6UWZ - chains B and F of the 7 polymer chains in the assembly; structure by electron microscopy, 2.69 A resolution.

== Chain B ==
Name: Acetylcholine receptor subunit delta
Source organism: Tetronarce californica
UniProt: P02718 (ACHD_TETCF); residues 1-501 here correspond to UniProt positions 22-522 (UniProt number = residue number + 21)
Chain sequence (501 residues; row label = number of the first residue in the row):
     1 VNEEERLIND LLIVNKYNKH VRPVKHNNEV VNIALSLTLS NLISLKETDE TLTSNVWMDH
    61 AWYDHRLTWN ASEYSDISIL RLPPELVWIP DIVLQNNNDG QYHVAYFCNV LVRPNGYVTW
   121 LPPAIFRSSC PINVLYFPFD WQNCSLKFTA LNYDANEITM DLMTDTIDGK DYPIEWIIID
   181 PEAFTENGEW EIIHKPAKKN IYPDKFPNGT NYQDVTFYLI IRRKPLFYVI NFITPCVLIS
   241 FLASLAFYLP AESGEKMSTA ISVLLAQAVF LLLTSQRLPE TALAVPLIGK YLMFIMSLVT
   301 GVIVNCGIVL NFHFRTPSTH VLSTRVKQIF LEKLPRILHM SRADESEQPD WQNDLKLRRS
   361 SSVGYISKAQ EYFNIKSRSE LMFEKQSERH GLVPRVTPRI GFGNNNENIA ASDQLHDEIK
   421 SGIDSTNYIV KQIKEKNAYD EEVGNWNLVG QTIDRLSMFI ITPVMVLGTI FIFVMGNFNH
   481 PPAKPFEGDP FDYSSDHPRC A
Not modelled in the structure: 1, 343-415, 501
Swiss-Prot annotation at these positions:
  - modified residue: Y372 (Phosphotyrosine)
  - glycosylation (N-linked (GlcNAc...) asparagine): N70, N143, N208
Disulfides: C130-C144
Covalent attachments: N-acetylglucosamine (NAG) linked to N70, N143, N208

== Chain F ==
Name: Alpha-bungarotoxin
UniProt: P60615 (3L21A_BUNMU); residues 1-74 here correspond to UniProt positions 22-95 (UniProt number = residue number + 21)
Chain sequence (74 residues; numbered 1 to 74; the number before each row is that of its first residue):
     1 IVCHTTATSP ISAVTCPPGE NLCYRKMWCD AFCSSRGKVV ELGCAATCPS KKPYEEVTCC
    61 STDKCNPHPK QRPG
Not modelled in the structure: 74
Disulfides: C3-C23, C16-C44, C29-C33, C48-C59, C60-C65
Reported in the primary citation:
  - contacts within the chain: F32-R36 (cation-pi contact)

== Chain B / chain F interface ==
Contacting residue pairs (11):
  T38(B) with A31(F)
  W57(B) with F32(F), hydrophobic
  L121(B) with F32(F), hydrophobic
  D165(B) with S34(F)
  I178(B) with A31(F), hydrophobic
  D180(B) with D30(F)
  P181(B) with C29(F); Y54(F), hydrophobic
  E182(B) with W28(F); Y54(F); E55(F)
Other interface residues (no listed pair), chain B (11 interface residues in all): D59, M163, I174
Other interface residues (no listed pair), chain F (10 interface residues in all): C33, K52
The authors on this interface:
  - residue pairs: W57(B)-F32(F)

== In short ==
Chain B and chain F form an interface of 11 and 10 residues respectively. The authors report a contact between
W57(B) and F32(F). Covalently linked N-acetylglucosamine: at N70(B), N143(B) and N208(B). The paper reports
contacts within the chain involving F32(F) and R36(F).
Here chain B is Acetylcholine receptor subunit delta (Tetronarce californica) and chain F is
Alpha-bungarotoxin. Entry 6UWZ (Cryo-EM structure of Torpedo acetylcholine receptor in complex with
alpha-bungarotoxin) was determined by electron microscopy.
